PDB entry 7CHA | electron microscopy, 3.90 A resolution | chains G and H of the 12 polymer chains in the assembly

[Chain G (and H)]
Name: Probable permease of ABC transporter
From: Pseudomonas aeruginosa (strain ATCC 15692 / DSM 22644 / CIP 104116 / JCM 14847 / LMG 12228 / 1C / PRS 101 / PAO1)
Notes: chain H of this document is another copy of the same molecule, construct and numbering; everything in this record applies to it too
UniProt: Q9HVW2 (Q9HVW2_PSEAE); residues 1-265 here = UniProt positions 1-265
Chain sequence (265 residues; row label = number of the first residue in the row):
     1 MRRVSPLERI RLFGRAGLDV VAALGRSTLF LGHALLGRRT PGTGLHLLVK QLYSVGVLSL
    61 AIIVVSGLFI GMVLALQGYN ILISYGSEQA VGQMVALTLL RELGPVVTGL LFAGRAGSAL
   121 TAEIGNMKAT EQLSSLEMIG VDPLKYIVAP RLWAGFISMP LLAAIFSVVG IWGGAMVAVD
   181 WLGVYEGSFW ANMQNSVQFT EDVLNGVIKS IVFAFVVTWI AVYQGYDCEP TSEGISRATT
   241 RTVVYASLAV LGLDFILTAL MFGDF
Disordered / not traced: 1-4, 263-265

[How chain G and chain H interact]
Contacting residue pairs - 55 pairs, chain G then chain H:
  Ile62(G) with Val244(H); Leu248(H), hydrophobic
  Val65(G) with Leu248(H), hydrophobic
  Ser66(G) with Leu251(H)
  Phe69(G) with Gly252(H)
  Met72(G) with Phe255(H), hydrophobic
  Val73(G) with Glu102(H); Asp254(H); Phe255(H), hydrophobic; Thr258(H)
  Gln77(G) with Arg101(H); Glu102(H); Thr258(H), hydrogen bond; Phe262(H), hydrogen bond (side chain-backbone)
  Asn80(G) with Arg101(H); Phe262(H)
  Ile81(G) with Leu97(H), hydrophobic
  Tyr85(G) with Gln93(H), hydrogen bond
  Gln93(G) with Tyr85(H), hydrogen bond
  Leu97(G) with Ile81(H), hydrophobic
  Arg101(G) with Gln77(H); Asn80(H)
  Glu102(G) with Val73(H); Gln77(H)
  Leu103(G) with Leu103(H), hydrophobic
  Leu111(G) with Ser247(H)
  Gly114(G) with Val243(H)
  Arg115(G) with Val244(H)
  Ser118(G) with Thr240(H), hydrogen bond
  Ala119(G) with Thr240(H), hydrogen bond (backbone-side chain)
  Ala122(G) with Ser236(H)
  Asn126(G) with Glu233(H), hydrogen bond
  Ser232(G) with Ser232(H), hydrogen bond
  Glu233(G) with Asn126(H), hydrogen bond
  Ile235(G) with Ser236(H)
  Ser236(G) with Ala122(H); Ile235(H)
  Thr239(G) with Thr239(H)
  Thr240(G) with Ser118(H), hydrogen bond; Ala119(H), hydrogen bond (side chain-backbone)
  Val243(G) with Gly114(H)
  Val244(G) with Ile62(H); Arg115(H)
  Ser247(G) with Leu111(H)
  Leu248(G) with Ile62(H), hydrophobic; Val65(H), hydrophobic
  Leu251(G) with Ser66(H)
  Gly252(G) with Phe69(H)
  Asp254(G) with Val73(H)
  Phe255(G) with Met72(H), hydrophobic; Val73(H), hydrophobic
  Thr258(G) with Val73(H); Gln77(H), hydrogen bond
  Phe262(G) with Gln77(H), hydrogen bond (backbone-side chain); Asn80(H)
Interface residues without a listed pair, chain G (43 interface residues in all): Ile70, Leu74, Leu76, Leu110, Ala259
Interface residues without a listed pair, chain H (43 interface residues in all): Ile70, Leu74, Leu76, Leu110, Ala259

[Overview]
The chain G/chain H interface involves 43 residues from each chain; the contacts include 13 hydrogen bonds.
Polar pairs include Gln77(G)-Thr258(H), Gln77(G)-Phe262(H) and Tyr85(G)-Gln93(H).
Chain G and chain H are both Probable permease of ABC transporter (Pseudomonas aeruginosa (strain ATCC 15692 /
DSM 22644 / CIP 104116 / JCM 14847 / LMG 12228 / 1C / PRS 101 / PAO1)); the structure, Cryo-EM structure of
P.aeruginosa MlaFEBD with AMPPNP, was determined by electron microscopy (same publication as 7CH8, 7CH9, 7CH6
and 7CH7).
